PDB entry 4JH0 | X-ray diffraction, 2.35 A resolution | chains A and B

Chain A (and B):
Protein: Dipeptidyl peptidase 4
Source organism: Homo sapiens
Notes: EC 3.4.14.5; chain B of this document is another copy of the same molecule, construct and numbering; everything in this record applies to it too
UniProt: P27487 (DPP4_HUMAN); residue numbers follow UniProt; this construct covers 39-766
Amino-acid sequence (728 residues; row label = number of the first residue in the row):
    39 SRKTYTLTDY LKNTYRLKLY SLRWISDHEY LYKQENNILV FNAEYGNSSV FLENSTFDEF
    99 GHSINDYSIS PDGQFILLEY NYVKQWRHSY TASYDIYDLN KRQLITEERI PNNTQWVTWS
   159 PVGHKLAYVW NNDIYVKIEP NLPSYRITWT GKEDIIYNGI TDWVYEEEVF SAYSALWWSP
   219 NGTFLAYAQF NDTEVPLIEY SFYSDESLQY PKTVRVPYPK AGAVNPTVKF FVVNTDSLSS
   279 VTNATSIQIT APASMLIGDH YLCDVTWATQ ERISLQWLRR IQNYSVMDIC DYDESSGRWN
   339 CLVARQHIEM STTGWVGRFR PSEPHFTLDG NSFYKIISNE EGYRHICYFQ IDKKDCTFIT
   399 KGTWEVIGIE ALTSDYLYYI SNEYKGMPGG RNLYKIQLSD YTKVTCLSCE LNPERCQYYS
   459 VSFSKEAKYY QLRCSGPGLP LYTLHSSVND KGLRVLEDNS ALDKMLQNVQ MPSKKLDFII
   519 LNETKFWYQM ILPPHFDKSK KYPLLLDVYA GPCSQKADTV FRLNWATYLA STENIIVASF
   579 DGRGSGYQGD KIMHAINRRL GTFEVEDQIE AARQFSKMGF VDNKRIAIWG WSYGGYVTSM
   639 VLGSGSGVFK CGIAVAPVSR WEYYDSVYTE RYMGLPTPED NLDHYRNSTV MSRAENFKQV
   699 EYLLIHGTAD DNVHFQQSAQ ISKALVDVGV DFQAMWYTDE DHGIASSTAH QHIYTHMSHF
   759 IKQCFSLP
Cystine bridges: Cys328-Cys339, Cys385-Cys394, Cys444-Cys447, Cys454-Cys472, Cys649-Cys762
Small-molecule neighbours: 1MD (2-[3-(aminomethyl)-4-(2,4-dichlorophenyl)-2-methyl-5-oxo-5,7-dihydro-6H-pyrrolo[3,4-b]pyridin-6-yl]-N,N-dimethylacetamide): Arg125, Glu205, Glu206, Tyr547, Ser630, Tyr631, Val656, Trp659, Tyr662, Tyr666, Asn710, Val711, His740
Curated features (UniProtKB/Swiss-Prot):
  - active site (Charge relay system): Ser630, Asp708, His740
  - glycosylation (N-linked (GlcNAc...) asparagine): Asn85, Asn92, Asn150, Asn219, Asn229, Asn281, Asn321, Asn520, Asn685
  - mutagenesis: Asn85 (N85A: Does not inhibit dipeptidyl peptidase activity, interaction with ADA and homodimer formation), Asn92 (N92A: Does not inhibit dipeptidyl peptidase activity, interaction with ADA and homodimer formation), Asn150 (N150A: Does not inhibit dipeptidyl peptidase activity, interaction with ADA and homodimer formation), Glu205 (E205K: Inhibits dipeptidyl peptidase activity), Glu206 (E206L: Inhibits dipeptidyl peptidase activity), Asn219 (N219A: Does not inhibit dipeptidyl peptidase activity, interaction with ADA and homodimer formation), Asn229 (N229A: Does not inhibit dipeptidyl peptidase activity, interaction with ADA and homodimer formation), Asn281 (N281A: Does not inhibit dipeptidyl peptidase activity, interaction with ADA and homodimer formation), Asn321 (N321A: Does not inhibit dipeptidyl peptidase activity, interaction with ADA and homodimer formation), Asn520 (N520A: Does not inhibit dipeptidyl peptidase activity, interaction with ADA and homodimer formation), Asn685 (N685A: Does not inhibit dipeptidyl peptidase activity, interaction with ADA and homodimer formation), His750 (H750A: Inhibits weakly homodimerization and dipeptidyl peptidase activity ...)

Chain A / chain B interface:
Contacting residue pairs - 102 pairs, chain A then chain B:
  Pro234(A) - Tyr248(B)
  Leu235(A) - Tyr248(B)
  Ile236(A) - Pro249(B)
  Glu237(A) - Ser239(B)
  Glu237(A) - Thr251(B)  hydrogen bond
  Ser239(A) - Glu237(B)
  Tyr241(A) - Phe713(B)
  Tyr241(A) - Gln714(B)
  Tyr241(A) - Gln718(B)  hydrogen bond (backbone-side chain)
  Ser242(A) - Gln718(B)  hydrogen bond (backbone-side chain)
  Ser242(A) - Lys721(B)  hydrogen bond (backbone-side chain)
  Asp243(A) - Gln718(B)  hydrogen bond (backbone-side chain)
  Glu244(A) - Arg658(B)  hydrogen bond (backbone-side chain)
  Glu244(A) - Tyr661(B)  hydrogen bond (backbone-side chain)
  Glu244(A) - Met689(B)
  Glu244(A) - Gln718(B)
  Ser245(A) - Arg658(B)
  Leu246(A) - Tyr661(B)
  Leu246(A) - Gln714(B)
  Gln247(A) - Lys258(B)
  Gln247(A) - Ala259(B)
  Gln247(A) - Glu660(B)
  Gln247(A) - Tyr661(B)
  Gln247(A) - Gln714(B)  hydrogen bond (backbone-side chain)
  Tyr248(A) - Pro234(B)
  Tyr248(A) - Leu235(B)
  Tyr248(A) - Tyr256(B)  hydrogen bond (side chain-backbone)
  Tyr248(A) - Pro257(B)
  Tyr248(A) - Lys258(B)  hydrogen bond (side chain-backbone)
  Tyr248(A) - Ala261(B)
  Pro249(A) - Gln714(B)
  Thr251(A) - Glu237(B)  hydrogen bond
  Arg253(A) - Glu237(B)  salt bridge
  Arg253(A) - Arg253(B)
  Tyr256(A) - Tyr248(B)  hydrogen bond (backbone-side chain)
  Pro257(A) - Tyr248(B)
  Lys258(A) - Gln247(B)
  Lys258(A) - Tyr248(B)  hydrogen bond (backbone-side chain)
  Ala259(A) - Gln247(B)  hydrogen bond (backbone-side chain)
  Ala261(A) - Tyr248(B)
  Arg658(A) - Glu244(B)  hydrogen bond (side chain-backbone)
  Glu660(A) - Gln247(B)  hydrogen bond (backbone-side chain)
  Tyr661(A) - Glu244(B)  hydrogen bond (side chain-backbone)
  Tyr661(A) - Leu246(B)
  Tyr661(A) - Gln247(B)
  Met689(A) - Glu244(B)
  Phe713(A) - Tyr241(B)
  Phe713(A) - Trp734(B)
  Gln714(A) - Tyr241(B)
  Gln714(A) - Leu246(B)
  Gln714(A) - Gln247(B)  hydrogen bond (side chain-backbone)
  Gln714(A) - Pro249(B)
  Ser716(A) - Trp734(B)
  Ala717(A) - Tyr241(B)  hydrophobic
  Ala717(A) - Thr736(B)  hydrogen bond (backbone-side chain)
  Gln718(A) - Tyr241(B)
  Gln718(A) - Ser242(B)  hydrogen bond (side chain-backbone)
  Gln718(A) - Asp243(B)  hydrogen bond (side chain-backbone)
  Ser720(A) - Trp734(B)  hydrogen bond
  Ser720(A) - Thr736(B)  hydrogen bond
  Lys721(A) - Ser242(B)  hydrogen bond (side chain-backbone)
  Lys721(A) - Thr736(B)
  Lys721(A) - Asp737(B)
  Val724(A) - Tyr735(B)  hydrophobic
  Val724(A) - Thr746(B)
  Val724(A) - Ala747(B)  hydrophobic
  Asp725(A) - Thr746(B)  hydrogen bond
  Val728(A) - His750(B)  hydrogen bond (backbone-side chain)
  Asp729(A) - His750(B)
  Asp729(A) - His754(B)  salt bridge
  Asp729(A) - His757(B)  salt bridge
  Phe730(A) - Met733(B)
  Phe730(A) - His750(B)
  Phe730(A) - His754(B)
  Gln731(A) - Gln731(B)  hydrogen bond
  Ala732(A) - Ala732(B)
  Ala732(A) - Met733(B)  hydrophobic
  Met733(A) - Phe730(B)
  Met733(A) - Ala732(B)  hydrophobic
  Met733(A) - Trp734(B)
  Trp734(A) - Leu702(B)  hydrophobic
  Trp734(A) - Phe713(B)
  Trp734(A) - Ser716(B)
  Trp734(A) - Ala717(B)
  Trp734(A) - Ser720(B)  hydrogen bond
  Trp734(A) - Ala732(B)  hydrophobic
  Trp734(A) - Trp734(B)
  Tyr735(A) - Val724(B)  hydrophobic
  Thr736(A) - Ala717(B)  hydrogen bond (side chain-backbone)
  Thr736(A) - Ser720(B)
  Thr736(A) - Lys721(B)
  Asp737(A) - Lys721(B)
  Thr746(A) - Val724(B)
  Thr746(A) - Asp725(B)  hydrogen bond
  Ala747(A) - Val724(B)  hydrophobic
  His750(A) - Val724(B)
  His750(A) - Val728(B)  hydrogen bond (side chain-backbone)
  His750(A) - Asp729(B)  salt bridge
  His750(A) - Phe730(B)
  His754(A) - Asp729(B)  salt bridge
  His754(A) - Phe730(B)
  His757(A) - Asp729(B)  salt bridge
Interface residues without a listed pair, chain A (52 interface residues in all): Tyr238, Thr687, Leu702
Interface residues without a listed pair, chain B (52 interface residues in all): Ile236, Tyr238, Ser245, Thr687

In short:
The chain A/chain B interface involves 52 residues from each chain; the contacts include 31 hydrogen bonds and
6 salt bridges. Polar contacts include Arg253(A)-Glu237(B), Asp729(A)-His754(B) and Asp729(A)-His757(B).
Ligands of chain A: compound 1MD.
Both chains are Dipeptidyl peptidase 4 (Homo sapiens). Entry 4JH0 (Crystal structure of dipeptidyl-peptidase 4
(CD26, adenosine deaminase complexing protein 2) (DPP-IV-WT) complex with bms-767778 AKA ...) was determined
by X-ray diffraction together with 4LKO from the same study.
